5ONJ - chains A and D; structure by X-ray diffraction, 1.70 A resolution.

Chain A:
Name: YndL
Source organism: Bacillus subtilis
UniProt: A0A164XNU3 (A0A164XNU3_BACIU); residues 1-206 here correspond to UniProt positions 47-252 (UniProt number = residue number + 46)
Amino-acid sequence (214 residues; each row starts with the number of its first residue):
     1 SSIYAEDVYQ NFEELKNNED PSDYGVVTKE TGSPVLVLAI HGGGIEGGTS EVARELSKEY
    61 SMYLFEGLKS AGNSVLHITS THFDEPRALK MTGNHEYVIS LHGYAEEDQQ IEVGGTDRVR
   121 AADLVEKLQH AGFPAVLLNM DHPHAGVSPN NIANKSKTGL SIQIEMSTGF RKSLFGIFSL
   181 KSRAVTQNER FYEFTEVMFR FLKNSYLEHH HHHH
Not modelled in the structure: 1-5, 208-214
Differences from the reference sequence: expression tag (207-214)
Bound ions: Zn2+: His41, Glu46, His102 (shared with GGL_4(D) of chain D)
From the paper describing this entry:
  - Zn2+ coordination: His41, Glu46, His102
  - conformationally variable residues (loop rearrangement): His142 to Gly146
  - catalytic residues: Glu165 (proposed by the authors, not directly observed)
  - binding site for (2R, 3S, 4R, 5R, 6R)-6-((1R, 2R, 6S)-4,6-diamino-2,3-dihydroxycyclohexyloxy)-5-amino-2-(aminomethyl)-tetrahydro-2H-pyran-3,4-diol (chain D): Ile45, Ser70, Gly72, Asn73, Ser74, His77, Thr79, Ser80, Gly103, Ala105, Gly146, Val147, Ser148, Asn151, Thr168, Arg171, Leu180
  - contacts within the chain: Phe133-Arg190 (pi stacking)
  - specificity-determining residues: Arg171
  - specificity-determining residues: His77, Thr79, Ser80 (proposed by the authors, not directly observed)
  - mutagenesis - R171S: abolished catalytic activity on gamma-LD-PGA

Chain D:
Name: (2R, 3S, 4R, 5R, 6R)-6-((1R, 2R, 6S)-4,6-diamino-2,3-dihydroxycyclohexyloxy)-5-amino-2-(aminomethyl)-tetrahydro-2H-pyran-3,4-diol
Amino-acid sequence (6 residues; numbered 1 to 6; the number before each row is that of its first residue):
     1 EXXXXX
Modified / non-standard residues: GGL (gamma-L-glutamic acid) at position 2, GGL (gamma-L-glutamic acid) at position 3, GGL (gamma-L-glutamic acid) at position 4, GGL (gamma-L-glutamic acid) at position 5, GGL (gamma-L-glutamic acid) at position 6
Bound ions: Zn2+: GGL_4 (shared with His41(A), Glu46(A), His102(A) of chain A)

How chain A and chain D interact:
Contacting residue pairs (44):
  His41(A) - GGL_4(D)
  His41(A) - GGL_5(D)
  Gly44(A) - Glu1(D)
  Gly44(A) - GGL_2(D)
  Ile45(A) - GGL_2(D)
  Ile45(A) - GGL_3(D)  hydrogen bond (backbone-backbone)
  Glu46(A) - GGL_3(D)
  Glu46(A) - GGL_4(D)
  Gly47(A) - GGL_3(D)
  Ser70(A) - Glu1(D)  hydrogen bond (backbone-backbone)
  Ala71(A) - Glu1(D)
  Gly72(A) - Glu1(D)
  Gly72(A) - GGL_2(D)  hydrogen bond (backbone-backbone)
  Asn73(A) - Glu1(D)  hydrogen bond
  Asn73(A) - GGL_2(D)  hydrogen bond (backbone-backbone)
  Ser74(A) - GGL_2(D)  hydrogen bond (side chain-backbone)
  His77(A) - GGL_4(D)
  His77(A) - GGL_5(D)
  Thr79(A) - GGL_5(D)  hydrogen bond (side chain-backbone)
  Ser80(A) - GGL_5(D)  hydrogen bond (side chain-backbone)
  Thr81(A) - GGL_6(D)
  His102(A) - GGL_4(D)
  His102(A) - GGL_5(D)
  Gly103(A) - GGL_3(D)
  Gly103(A) - GGL_4(D)  hydrogen bond (backbone-backbone)
  Tyr104(A) - GGL_3(D)
  Tyr104(A) - GGL_4(D)
  Ala105(A) - GGL_3(D)
  Ala105(A) - GGL_4(D)
  His144(A) - GGL_5(D)
  His144(A) - GGL_6(D)
  Ala145(A) - GGL_5(D)
  Gly146(A) - GGL_5(D)
  Gly146(A) - GGL_6(D)  hydrogen bond (backbone-backbone)
  Val147(A) - GGL_6(D)  hydrogen bond (backbone-backbone)
  Ser148(A) - GGL_6(D)  hydrogen bond (backbone-backbone)
  Asn151(A) - GGL_5(D)
  Asn151(A) - GGL_6(D)  hydrogen bond (side chain-backbone)
  Gln163(A) - GGL_5(D)
  Glu165(A) - GGL_5(D)
  Thr168(A) - GGL_3(D)  hydrogen bond (side chain-backbone)
  Arg171(A) - GGL_3(D)  hydrogen bond (side chain-backbone)
  Ser179(A) - Glu1(D)
  Leu180(A) - Glu1(D)  hydrogen bond (backbone-backbone)
Also at the interface, not in a pair above, chain A (31 interface residues in all): Arg183

In short:
The interface between chain A and chain D involves 31 residues on one side and 6 on the other, with 16
hydrogen bonds. Polar contacts include Gly72(A)-GGL_2(D), Asn73(A)-Glu1(D) and Ser74(A)-GGL_2(D). His41(A),
Glu46(A), His102(A) and GGL_4(D) form the Zn2+ site. The paper reports the catalytic residue Glu165(A); R171S
of chain A abolishes catalytic activity on gamma-LD-PGA.
Here chain A is YndL (Bacillus subtilis) and chain D is (2R, 3S, 4R, 5R, 6R)-6-((1R, 2R,
6S)-4,6-diamino-2,3-dihydroxycyclohexyloxy)-5-amino-2-(aminomethyl)-tetrahydro-2H-pyran-3,4-diol. Entry 5ONJ
(YnDL in Complex with 5 amino acid (PGA) complex) was determined by X-ray diffraction, deposited together with
6HRI, 6HRJ, 5ONK and 5ONL.
